1YT2 - chain A; structure by X-ray diffraction, 3.25 A resolution.

Chain A:
Molecule: Endoplasmin
From: Canis lupus familiaris
Notes: fragment: N-terminal Domain of GRP94 Residues (69-337)
UniProtKB: P41148 (ENPL_CANFA); numbering as in UniProt (aligned over 69-337)
Sequence (273 residues; numbered 65 to 337; the number before each row is that of its first residue):
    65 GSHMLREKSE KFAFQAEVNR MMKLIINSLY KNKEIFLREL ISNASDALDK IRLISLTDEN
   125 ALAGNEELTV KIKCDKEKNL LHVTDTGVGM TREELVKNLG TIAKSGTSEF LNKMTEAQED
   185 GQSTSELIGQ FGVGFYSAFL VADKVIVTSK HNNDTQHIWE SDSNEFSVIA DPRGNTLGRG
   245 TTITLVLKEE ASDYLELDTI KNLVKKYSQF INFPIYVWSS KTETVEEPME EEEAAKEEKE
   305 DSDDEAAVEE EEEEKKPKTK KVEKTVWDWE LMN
Not modelled in the structure: 65-72, 287-326
Sequence notes: cloning artifact (65-68)
Curated features (UniProtKB/Swiss-Prot):
  - binding site (ATP): N107, D149, N162, F199
  - modified residue: K168 (N6-(2-hydroxyisobutyryl)lysine), S172 (Phosphoserine), T288 (Phosphothreonine), S306 (Phosphoserine)
  - glycosylation (N-linked (GlcNAc...) asparagine): N107, N217

Overview:
Curated annotation (UniProt) lists 4 ATP-binding residues.
Chain A is Endoplasmin (Canis lupus familiaris); the structure, Crystal Structure of the Unliganded Form of
GRP94, the ER Hsp90: Basis for Nucleotide-Induced Conformational Change ..., was determined by X-ray
diffraction together with 1YSZ, 1YT0 and 1YT1 from the same study.
